Entry 6NYY (electron microscopy, 3.00 A resolution); this record covers chains A and B of the 10 polymer chains in the assembly.

[Chain A]
Protein: AFG3-like protein 2
Organism: Homo sapiens
Notes: EC 3.4.24.-
UniProtKB: Q9Y4W6 (AFG32_HUMAN); numbering as in UniProt; present here: 272-416, 424-797
Sequence (529 residues; each row starts with the number of its first residue; note: 6 numbers in that range are skipped by the numbering (no residue carries them; nothing is unmodelled there); a row labelled like 416A-416F holds insertion residues (416A, then the next letters in order)):
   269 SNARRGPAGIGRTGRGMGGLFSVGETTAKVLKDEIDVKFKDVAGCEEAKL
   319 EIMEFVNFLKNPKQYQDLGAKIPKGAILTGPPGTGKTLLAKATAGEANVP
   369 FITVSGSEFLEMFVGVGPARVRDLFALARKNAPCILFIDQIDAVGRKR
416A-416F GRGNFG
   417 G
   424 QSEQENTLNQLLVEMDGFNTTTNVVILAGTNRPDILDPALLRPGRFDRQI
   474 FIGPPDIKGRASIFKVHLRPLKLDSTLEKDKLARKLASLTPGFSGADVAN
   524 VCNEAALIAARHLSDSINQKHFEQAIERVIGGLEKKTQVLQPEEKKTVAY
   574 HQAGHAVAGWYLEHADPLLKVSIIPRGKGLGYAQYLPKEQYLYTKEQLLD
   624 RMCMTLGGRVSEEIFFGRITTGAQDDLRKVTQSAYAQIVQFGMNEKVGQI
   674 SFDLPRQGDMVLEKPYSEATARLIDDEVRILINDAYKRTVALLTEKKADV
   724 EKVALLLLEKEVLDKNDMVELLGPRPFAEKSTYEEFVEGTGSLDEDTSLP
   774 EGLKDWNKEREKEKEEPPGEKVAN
Not modelled in the structure: 269-288, 416A-416F, 754-797
Sequence notes: expression tag (269-271); conflict Gln408 (Glu in Q9Y4W6), Gln575 (Glu in Q9Y4W6)
Metal / ion sites: Zn2+: His574, Asp649
UniProt features mapped onto this chain:
  - binding site (ATP): Val310, Ala311, Thr352, Gly353, Lys354, Thr355, Leu356, His490
  - binding site (Zn(2+)): His574, His578, Asp649
  - natural variant: Lys306 (K306E: In SPAX5; uncertain significance), Gly337 (G337E: In OPA12; G337R: In OPA12), Leu346 (L346F: In OPA12; uncertain significance), Glu376 (E376K: In OPA12; uncertain significance), Phe377 (F377S: In OPA12; uncertain significance), Asp407 (D407G: In OPA12; uncertain significance), Arg416 (R416S: In OPA12; uncertain significance), Thr430 (T430I: In OPA12; uncertain significance), Asn432 (N432T: In SCA28), Ala462 (A462V: In OPA12 and SPAX5), Arg465 (R465K: In OPA12), Arg468 (R468C: In OPA12), 17 further natural variant entries in UniProt
  - mutagenesis: Phe289 (F289A: Reduced rate of protein degradation), Leu299 (L299A: Reduced rate of protein degradation), Lys354 (K354A: Does not effect activity of the m-AAA protease complex), Met380 (M380K: Abolished ATPase and protease activities; M380V: Increased ATP hydrolysis), Phe416E (F416A: Impairted protease activity without affecting the ATPase activity), Trp779 (W779R: Impaired ability to degrade substrates without affecting the ATPase activity)
Reported in the primary citation:
  - binding site for Substrate: Phe381
  - mutagenesis - M380K, F381A, R416A: abolished catalytic activity
  - mutagenesis - L299A, F381A, W779R: unchanged catalytic activity (ATP hydrolysis)
  - mutagenesis - M380V: increased catalytic activity (ATP hydrolysis)
  - mutagenesis - F289A, L299A, M380V, M683A, W779R: decreased catalytic activity
  - mutagenesis - L299A, M683A: unchanged catalytic activity (peptide cleavage rate)
  - mutagenesis - F289A: unchanged catalytic activity on ATPase rate
  - binding site for AMP-PNP: Arg465, Arg468
  - disease-associated variants - R468C: abolished catalytic activity (ATP hydrolysis)
  - disease-associated variants - N432T, R468C, M666R: abolished catalytic activity
  - disease-associated variants - R468C: decreased stability in response to recovery of AFG3L2 hexamers
  - mutagenesis - K354A: decreased stability in response to recovery of AFG3L2 hexamers
  - mutagenesis - R416A: decreased catalytic activity (ATPase activity)
  - disease-associated variants - N432T: unchanged binding to ATP
  - disease-associated variants - N432T: decreased stability in response to AFG3L2 oligomers
  - disease-associated variants - M666R, E691K: decreased stability
  - disease-associated variants - M666R: abolished stability in response to hexamer recovery
  - disease-associated variants - P688T: decreased stability in response to hexamer recovery
  - disease-associated variants - A572T, P688T: decreased catalytic activity
  - disease-associated variants - P688T: decreased stability in response to AFG3L2 oligomer
  - disease-associated variants - T654I, M666T, M666V, G671E, G671R, S674L, Y689H, Y689N, A694E, E700K, R702Q: decreased stability (proposed by the authors, not directly observed)
  - disease-associated variants - A572T: decreased catalytic activity (ATP hydrolysis)
  - disease-associated variants - A572T: unchanged stability in response to hexamer recovery
  - specificity-determining residues: Val571, Leu603, Leu615, Gly645
  - binding site for Substrate: Tyr614, Tyr616
  - disease-associated variants - Y616C: increased catalytic activity
  - disease-associated variants - Y616C: increased catalytic activity on ATPase
  - disease-associated variants - Y616C: decreased stability in response to complex stability
  - disease-associated variants - Y616C: increased catalytic activity (ATP-independent peptidase activity)
  - disease-associated variants - N432T: decreased catalytic activity on ATPase rate

[Chain B]
Protein: AFG3-like protein 2
Organism: Homo sapiens
Notes: EC 3.4.24.-
UniProtKB: Q9Y4W6 (AFG32_HUMAN); numbering as in UniProt (aligned over 272-797)
Sequence (529 residues; each row starts with the number of its first residue):
   269 SNARRGPAGIGRTGRGMGGLFSVGETTAKVLKDEIDVKFKDVAGCEEAKL
   319 EIMEFVNFLKNPKQYQDLGAKIPKGAILTGPPGTGKTLLAKATAGEANVP
   369 FITVSGSEFLEMFVGVGPARVRDLFALARKNAPCILFIDQIDAVGRKRGR
   419 GNFGGQSEQENTLNQLLVEMDGFNTTTNVVILAGTNRPDILDPALLRPGR
   469 FDRQIFIGPPDIKGRASIFKVHLRPLKLDSTLEKDKLARKLASLTPGFSG
   519 ADVANVCNEAALIAARHLSDSINQKHFEQAIERVIGGLEKKTQVLQPEEK
   569 KTVAYHQAGHAVAGWYLEHADPLLKVSIIPRGKGLGYAQYLPKEQYLYTK
   619 EQLLDRMCMTLGGRVSEEIFFGRITTGAQDDLRKVTQSAYAQIVQFGMNE
   669 KVGQISFDLPRQGDMVLEKPYSEATARLIDDEVRILINDAYKRTVALLTE
   719 KKADVEKVALLLLEKEVLDKNDMVELLGPRPFAEKSTYEEFVEGTGSLDE
   769 DTSLPEGLKDWNKEREKEKEEPPGEKVAN
Not modelled in the structure: 269-290, 418-419, 780-797
Sequence notes: expression tag (269-271); conflict Gln408 (Glu in Q9Y4W6), Gln575 (Glu in Q9Y4W6)
Metal / ion sites: Mg2+: Thr355 (together with AMP-PNP); Zn2+: His574, His578, Asp649
Ligand contacts: AMP-PNP (ANP; phosphoaminophosphonic acid-adenylate ester): Asp309, Val310, Pro349, Pro350, Gly351, Thr352, Gly353, Lys354, Thr355, Leu356, Lys359, Asp407, Gln408, Asn454, Ile486, His490, Gly518, Ala519, Ala522
UniProt features mapped onto this chain:
  - binding site (ATP): Val310, Ala311, Thr352, Gly353, Lys354, Thr355, Leu356, His490
  - binding site (Zn(2+)): His574, His578, Asp649
  - natural variant: Lys306 (K306E: In SPAX5; uncertain significance), Gly337 (G337E: In OPA12; G337R: In OPA12), Leu346 (L346F: In OPA12; uncertain significance), Glu376 (E376K: In OPA12; uncertain significance), Phe377 (F377S: In OPA12; uncertain significance), Asp407 (D407G: In OPA12; uncertain significance), Arg416 (R416S: In OPA12; uncertain significance), Thr430 (T430I: In OPA12; uncertain significance), Asn432 (N432T: In SCA28), Ala462 (A462V: In OPA12 and SPAX5), Arg465 (R465K: In OPA12), Arg468 (R468C: In OPA12), 17 further natural variant entries in UniProt
  - mutagenesis: Phe289 (F289A: Reduced rate of protein degradation), Leu299 (L299A: Reduced rate of protein degradation), Lys354 (K354A: Does not effect activity of the m-AAA protease complex), Met380 (M380K: Abolished ATPase and protease activities; M380V: Increased ATP hydrolysis), Phe421 (F421A: Impairted protease activity without affecting the ATPase activity), Trp779 (W779R: Impaired ability to degrade substrates without affecting the ATPase activity)
Reported in the primary citation:
  - binding site for Substrate: Phe381, Phe421
  - mutagenesis - M380K, F381A, R416A: abolished catalytic activity
  - mutagenesis - L299A, F381A, W779R: unchanged catalytic activity (ATP hydrolysis)
  - mutagenesis - M380V: increased catalytic activity (ATP hydrolysis)
  - mutagenesis - F289A, L299A, M380V, F421A, M683A, W779R: decreased catalytic activity
  - mutagenesis - F421A: unchanged catalytic activity (ATPase activity)
  - mutagenesis - L299A, M683A: unchanged catalytic activity (peptide cleavage rate)
  - mutagenesis - F289A: unchanged catalytic activity on ATPase rate
  - binding site for AMP-PNP: Arg465, Arg468
  - disease-associated variants - R468C: abolished catalytic activity (ATP hydrolysis)
  - disease-associated variants - N432T, R468C, M666R: abolished catalytic activity
  - disease-associated variants - R468C: decreased stability in response to recovery of AFG3L2 hexamers
  - mutagenesis - K354A: decreased stability in response to recovery of AFG3L2 hexamers
  - mutagenesis - R416A: decreased catalytic activity (ATPase activity)
  - disease-associated variants - N432T: unchanged binding to ATP
  - disease-associated variants - N432T: decreased stability in response to AFG3L2 oligomers
  - disease-associated variants - M666R, E691K: decreased stability
  - disease-associated variants - M666R: abolished stability in response to hexamer recovery
  - disease-associated variants - P688T: decreased stability in response to hexamer recovery
  - disease-associated variants - A572T, P688T: decreased catalytic activity
  - disease-associated variants - P688T: decreased stability in response to AFG3L2 oligomer
  - disease-associated variants - T654I, M666T, M666V, G671E, G671R, S674L, Y689H, Y689N, A694E, E700K, R702Q: decreased stability (proposed by the authors, not directly observed)
  - disease-associated variants - A572T: decreased catalytic activity (ATP hydrolysis)
  - disease-associated variants - A572T: unchanged stability in response to hexamer recovery
  - specificity-determining residues: Val571, Leu603, Leu615, Gly645
  - binding site for Substrate: Tyr614, Tyr616
  - disease-associated variants - Y616C: increased catalytic activity
  - disease-associated variants - Y616C: increased catalytic activity on ATPase
  - disease-associated variants - Y616C: decreased stability in response to complex stability
  - disease-associated variants - Y616C: increased catalytic activity (ATP-independent peptidase activity)
  - contacts within the chain: Arg416-Asn432, Phe675-Tyr689 (pi stacking), Lys669-Glu700 (salt bridge), Met321-Trp779
  - disease-associated variants - N432T: decreased catalytic activity on ATPase rate
  - Zn2+ coordination: His574, His578, Asp649

[Interface between chain A and chain B]
Pairs across the interface (92; chain A residue first):
  Pro349(A) - Arg465(B)
  Pro350(A) - Arg465(B)
  Leu494(A) - Leu336(B)
  Ala519(A) - Pro466(B)  hydrophobic
  Asp520(A) - Pro466(B)
  Asn526(A) - Ala338(B)
  Asn526(A) - Lys339(B)  hydrogen bond (side chain-backbone)
  Asn526(A) - Ile340(B)
  Glu527(A) - Asp470(B)
  Glu527(A) - Arg471(B)
  Ala529(A) - Leu336(B)
  Ala529(A) - Gly337(B)
  Ala529(A) - Ala338(B)  hydrophobic
  Leu530(A) - Tyr333(B)  hydrophobic
  Leu530(A) - Ala338(B)
  Leu530(A) - Lys339(B)
  Leu530(A) - Pro341(B)
  Ala532(A) - Leu336(B)  hydrophobic
  Ala533(A) - Gln332(B)
  Ala533(A) - Leu336(B)
  Arg534(A) - Glu322(B)  salt bridge
  Arg534(A) - Gly775(B)
  Asp538(A) - Leu336(B)
  Ile540(A) - Leu336(B)
  Arg551(A) - Arg471(B)
  Arg551(A) - Gln472(B)
  Leu556(A) - Glu319(B)
  Leu556(A) - Phe474(B)
  Lys558(A) - Glu315(B)
  Thr560(A) - Glu315(B)
  Thr560(A) - Asp479(B)
  Gln561(A) - Asp479(B)
  Val562(A) - Asp479(B)  hydrogen bond (backbone-side chain)
  Val562(A) - Thr763(B)
  Leu563(A) - Tyr614(B)  hydrophobic
  Glu567(A) - Gln613(B)
  Glu567(A) - Tyr614(B)  hydrogen bond (side chain-backbone)
  Glu567(A) - Leu615(B)
  Thr570(A) - Leu615(B)
  Val571(A) - Leu615(B)  hydrophobic
  Gly600(A) - Phe474(B)
  Lys601(A) - Phe474(B)
  Leu603(A) - Tyr614(B)  hydrophobic
  Arg632(A) - Gly665(B)  hydrogen bond (side chain-backbone)
  Arg632(A) - Met666(B)
  Arg632(A) - Gln672(B)  hydrogen bond
  Arg641(A) - Glu619(B)
  Ile642(A) - Thr617(B)
  Ile642(A) - Lys618(B)  hydrogen bond (backbone-backbone)
  Ile642(A) - Gly665(B)
  Ile642(A) - Met666(B)  hydrophobic
  Thr643(A) - Tyr616(B)
  Thr643(A) - Met666(B)
  Thr644(A) - Tyr616(B)  hydrogen bond (backbone-backbone)
  Thr644(A) - Phe664(B)
  Thr644(A) - Met666(B)
  Gly645(A) - Leu615(B)
  Gln647(A) - Gln663(B)
  Gln647(A) - Phe664(B)
  Gln647(A) - Ser674(B)
  Leu650(A) - Phe664(B)
  Leu650(A) - Gly665(B)
  Leu650(A) - Gln672(B)
  Leu650(A) - Ser674(B)
  Arg651(A) - Ser674(B)
  Thr654(A) - Ile673(B)
  Thr654(A) - Ser674(B)  hydrogen bond (side chain-backbone)
  Thr654(A) - Phe675(B)
  Tyr658(A) - Phe675(B)
  Tyr658(A) - Pro688(B)
  Asp682(A) - Leu685(B)
  Met683(A) - Leu685(B)  hydrophobic
  Val684(A) - Leu685(B)
  Val684(A) - Glu686(B)
  Leu685(A) - Glu686(B)
  Lys687(A) - Lys687(B)
  Lys687(A) - Pro688(B)
  Lys687(A) - Tyr689(B)
  Glu691(A) - Ser690(B)
  Glu691(A) - Glu691(B)  hydrogen bond (side chain-backbone)
  Glu691(A) - Ala692(B)
  Ala694(A) - Ser690(B)
  Arg695(A) - Ser690(B)
  Arg695(A) - Ala692(B)
  Asp698(A) - Tyr689(B)
  Asp698(A) - Ser690(B)  hydrogen bond (side chain-backbone)
  Asp698(A) - Thr693(B)  hydrogen bond
  Arg702(A) - Lys669(B)
  Arg702(A) - Val670(B)  hydrogen bond (side chain-backbone)
  Arg702(A) - Thr693(B)
  Ile705(A) - Gln672(B)
  Ile705(A) - Ile673(B)  hydrophobic
Other interface residues (no listed pair), chain A (61 interface residues in all): Gly351, Ile458, Ala522, Asn523, Ser537, Ser539, Glu557, Gln564, Pro565, Val653, Glu686, Tyr709
Other interface residues (no listed pair), chain B (55 interface residues in all): Phe326, Gly417, Ile473, Lys481, Lys611, Leu621, Leu696, Gly762, Asp769

[Overview]
The interface between chain A and chain B involves 61 residues on one side and 55 on the other, with 12
hydrogen bonds and 1 salt bridge. Polar contacts include Arg534(A)-Glu322(B), Asn526(A)-Lys339(B) and
Val562(A)-Asp479(B). The paper reports a binding site for Substrate at Phe381(A), Tyr614(A) and Phe381(B)
among others; M666R, E691K and T654I of chain A, among others, reduce stability; 55 substitutions were tested
in all.
Chain A and chain B are both AFG3-like protein 2 (Homo sapiens); the structure, human m-AAA protease AFG3L2,
substrate-bound, was determined by electron microscopy.
